5OES - chains A and B; structure by X-ray diffraction, 2.48 A resolution.

# Chain A (and B)
Protein: Glutathione synthetase
From: Solanum tuberosum
Notes: EC 6.3.2.3; chain B of this document is another copy of the same molecule, construct and numbering; everything in this record applies to it too
UniProt: M1CSC4 (M1CSC4_SOLTU); residue numbers follow UniProt; this construct covers 1-483
Chain sequence (483 residues; numbered 1 to 483; the number before each row is that of its first residue):
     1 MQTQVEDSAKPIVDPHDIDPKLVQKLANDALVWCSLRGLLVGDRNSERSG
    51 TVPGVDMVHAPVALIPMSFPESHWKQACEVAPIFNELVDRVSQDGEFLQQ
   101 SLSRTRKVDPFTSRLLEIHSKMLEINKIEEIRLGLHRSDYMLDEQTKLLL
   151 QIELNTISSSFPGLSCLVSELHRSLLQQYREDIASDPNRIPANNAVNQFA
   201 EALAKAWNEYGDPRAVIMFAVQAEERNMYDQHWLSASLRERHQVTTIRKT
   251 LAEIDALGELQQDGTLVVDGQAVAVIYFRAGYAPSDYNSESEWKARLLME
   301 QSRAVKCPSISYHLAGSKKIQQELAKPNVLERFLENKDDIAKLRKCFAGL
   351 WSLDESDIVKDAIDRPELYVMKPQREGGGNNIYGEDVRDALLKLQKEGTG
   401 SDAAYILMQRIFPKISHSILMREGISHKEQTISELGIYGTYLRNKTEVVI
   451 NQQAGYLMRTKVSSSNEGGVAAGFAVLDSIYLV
Unresolved in the structure: 1-13, 375-379, 395-404, 464-473 (chain B: 1-13, 375-379, 396-404, 464-473)
Construct notes: conflict Pro20 (Ala in M1CSC4), Lys127 (Thr in M1CSC4), Ala220 (Val in M1CSC4), Asn288 (His in M1CSC4), Val449 (Leu in M1CSC4)
Ion coordination: Mg2+ site 1: Glu153, Glu434 (together with ADP); Mg2+ site 2: Leu154, Gly316
Ligand contacts:
  - gamma-glutamylcysteine (3GC): Arg137, Glu153, Asn155, Ile157, Ser158, Ser159, Ser160, Gln222, Glu225, Asn227, Gln231, Arg279, Tyr282, Arg459
  - ADP (adenosine-5'-diphosphate): Met141, Ile152, Glu153, Lys318, Val370, Lys372, Asn381, Tyr383, Met408, Gln409, Arg410, Ile411, Glu434, Lys461

# How chain A and chain B interact
Contacting residue pairs (48):
  Lys21(A) with Asp269(B), salt bridge
  Asp29(A) with Arg239(B), salt bridge
  Leu31(A) with Pro53(B)
  Val32(A) with Pro53(B), hydrophobic; His232(B)
  Ser35(A) with Gly38(B); Leu40(B); Gly54(B), hydrogen bond (side chain-backbone); Met57(B), hydrogen bond; Tyr229(B)
  Leu36(A) with Arg37(B); Gly38(B); Tyr229(B); His232(B); Trp233(B)
  Arg37(A) with Leu36(B)
  Gly38(A) with Ser35(B); Leu36(B)
  Leu40(A) with Ser35(B); Met57(B), hydrophobic
  Arg48(A) with Glu423(B), hydrogen bond (side chain-backbone)
  Pro53(A) with Asn28(B); Leu31(B); Val32(B), hydrophobic
  Gly54(A) with Ser35(B), hydrogen bond (backbone-side chain); Val58(B); His59(B), hydrogen bond (backbone-backbone)
  Val55(A) with Met57(B); Glu423(B); Gly424(B)
  Asp56(A) with Met57(B), hydrogen bond (backbone-backbone)
  Met57(A) with Ser35(B), hydrogen bond; Leu40(B), hydrophobic; Val55(B); Asp56(B), hydrogen bond (backbone-backbone); Met57(B), hydrogen bond (backbone-backbone)
  Val58(A) with Gly54(B)
  His59(A) with Gly54(B), hydrogen bond (backbone-backbone)
  Gln178(A) with Arg239(B)
  Tyr229(A) with Ser35(B); Leu36(B)
  His232(A) with Val32(B); Leu36(B)
  Trp233(A) with Leu36(B)
  Arg239(A) with Gln178(B)
  Glu423(A) with Arg48(B), hydrogen bond (backbone-side chain); Val55(B)
  Gly424(A) with Val55(B)
Also at the interface, not in a pair above, chain A (31 interface residues in all): Asn28, Trp33, Val52, Ala236, Glu240, Thr245, Ile425
Also at the interface, not in a pair above, chain B (31 interface residues in all): Asp29, Trp33, Val52, Ala236, Glu240, Thr245, Ile425

# Summary
Chain A and chain B each contribute 31 residues to their interface, with 11 hydrogen bonds and 2 salt bridges.
Among the polar pairs are Lys21(A)-Asp269(B), Asp29(A)-Arg239(B) and Ser35(A)-Gly54(B). Bound to chain A: ADP
and gamma-glutamylcysteine. Glu153(A) and Glu434(A) coordinate Mg2+ site 1.
Both chains are Glutathione synthetase (Solanum tuberosum). Entry 5OES (The structure of a glutathione
synthetase (StGSS1) from Solanum tuberosum in ADP and y-EC bound closed ...) was determined by X-ray
diffraction (same publication as 5OET, 5OEU and 5OEV).
